Entry 7KAJ (electron microscopy, 3.10 A resolution); this record covers chains D and F of the 7 polymer chains in the assembly.

Chain D:
Molecule: Protein translocation protein SEC63
Source organism: Saccharomyces cerevisiae BY4741
Reference sequence: P14906 (SEC63_YEAST); residue numbers follow UniProt; this construct covers 2-663
Amino-acid sequence (694 residues; each row starts with the number of its first residue; numbers below 1 keep their minus sign (Gly-13 is residue -13)):
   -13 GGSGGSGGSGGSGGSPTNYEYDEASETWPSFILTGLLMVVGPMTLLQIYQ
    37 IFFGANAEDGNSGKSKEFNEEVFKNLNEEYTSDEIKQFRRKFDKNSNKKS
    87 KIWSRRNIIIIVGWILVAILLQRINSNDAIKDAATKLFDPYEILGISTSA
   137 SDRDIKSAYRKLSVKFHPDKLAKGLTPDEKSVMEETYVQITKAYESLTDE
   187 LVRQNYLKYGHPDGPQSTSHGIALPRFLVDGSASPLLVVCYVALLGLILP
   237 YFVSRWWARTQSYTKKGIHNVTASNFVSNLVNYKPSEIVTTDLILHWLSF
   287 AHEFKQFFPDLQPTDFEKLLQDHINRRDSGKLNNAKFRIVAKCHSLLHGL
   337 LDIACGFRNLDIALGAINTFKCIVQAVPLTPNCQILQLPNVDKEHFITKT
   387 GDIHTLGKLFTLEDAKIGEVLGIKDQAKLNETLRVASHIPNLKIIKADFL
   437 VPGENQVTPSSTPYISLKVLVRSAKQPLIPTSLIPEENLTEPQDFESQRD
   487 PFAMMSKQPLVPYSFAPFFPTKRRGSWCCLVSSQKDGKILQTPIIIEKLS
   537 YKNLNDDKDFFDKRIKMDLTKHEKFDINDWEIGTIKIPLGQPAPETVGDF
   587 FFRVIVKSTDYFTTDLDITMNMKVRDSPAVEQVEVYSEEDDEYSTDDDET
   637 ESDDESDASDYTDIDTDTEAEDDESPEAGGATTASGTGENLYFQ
Unresolved in the structure: -13 to 3, 37-53, 79-92, 116-201, 613-680
Construct notes: expression tag (-13 to 1, 664-680)
Swiss-Prot annotation at these positions:
  - modified residue: Ser512 (Phosphoserine)
  - mutagenesis: Ala179 (A179T: Temperature-sensitive), Pro426 (P426L: Temperature-sensitive), Ile431 (I431N: Temperature-sensitive), Pro503 (P503A: Temperature-sensitive), Gly511 (G511R: Temperature-sensitive), Thr652 (T652A: Abolishes interaction with SEC62; defect in protein translocation), Thr654 (T654A: Abolishes interaction with SEC62; defect in protein translocation)
From the paper describing this entry:
  - mutagenesis - E440R/F481S: unchanged growth
  - mutagenesis - E440R/F481S: decreased growth in response to pore-mutant (PM) Sec61alpha

Chain F:
Molecule: Translocation protein SEC72
Source organism: Saccharomyces cerevisiae BY4741
Reference sequence: P39742 (SEC72_YEAST); numbering as in UniProt (aligned over 1-193)
Amino-acid sequence (193 residues; each row starts with the number of its first residue):
     1 MVTLEYNANSKLITASDAVVALSTETNIDQINVLTTSLIGETNPNFTPQP
    51 NEALSKMIKGLFESGMKNLQQKKLNEALKNVSLAIEMAQRKRAPWEAFAI
   101 QLPELHFMLRSKIDLCLILGKHLEALQDLDFLLGTGLIQPDVFVRKADCL
   151 LKLRQWEEARATCERGLALAPEDMKLRALLIETARNLAEYNGE
Unresolved in the structure: 1-2, 193

How chain D and chain F interact:
Pairs across the interface - 17 pairs, chain D then chain F:
  His390(D) - Tyr190(F)
  Thr391(D) - Tyr190(F)  hydrogen bond (side chain-backbone)
  Thr391(D) - Asn191(F)
  Gly393(D) - Asn191(F)
  Lys394(D) - Glu189(F)  salt bridge
  Lys394(D) - Asn191(F)  hydrogen bond (backbone-backbone)
  Thr397(D) - Gly192(F)
  Gln520(D) - Glu164(F)
  Gln520(D) - Arg165(F)  hydrogen bond (backbone-side chain)
  Gln520(D) - Ala168(F)
  Gln520(D) - Leu169(F)
  Lys521(D) - Ile138(F)
  Lys521(D) - Arg165(F)
  Asp522(D) - Arg165(F)  hydrogen bond (backbone-side chain)
  Phe587(D) - Ala168(F)
  Asp603(D) - Arg160(F)  hydrogen bond (backbone-side chain)
  Asp603(D) - Glu164(F)
Interface residues without a listed pair, chain D (15 interface residues in all): Gly523, Arg589, Thr600, Ile604, Thr605
Interface residues without a listed pair, chain F (11 interface residues in all): Ala161

Overview:
The interface between chain D and chain F involves 15 residues on one side and 11 on the other, with 5
hydrogen bonds and 1 salt bridge. Among the polar pairs are Lys394(D)-Glu189(F), Thr391(D)-Tyr190(F) and
Gln520(D)-Arg165(F). From the paper: E440R/F481S of chain D reduce growth in response to pore-mutant (PM)
Sec61alpha; E440R/F481S of chain D leave growth unchanged.
Chain D is Protein translocation protein SEC63 and chain F is Translocation protein SEC72, both from
Saccharomyces cerevisiae BY4741; the structure, Cryo-EM structure of the Sec complex from S. cerevisiae,
wild-type, class with Sec62, conformation 2 (C2), was determined by electron microscopy (same publication as
7KAH, 7KAI, 7KAK, 7KAL, 7KAM, 7KAN and 8 further entries).
